2J4H - chain A; structure by X-ray diffraction, 2.70 A resolution.

# Chain A
Name: Deoxycytidine triphosphate deaminase
Organism: Escherichia coli
Notes: EC 3.5.4.13
UniProtKB: P28248 (DCD_ECOLI); numbering as in UniProt (aligned over 1-193)
Chain sequence (193 residues; row label = number of the first residue in the row):
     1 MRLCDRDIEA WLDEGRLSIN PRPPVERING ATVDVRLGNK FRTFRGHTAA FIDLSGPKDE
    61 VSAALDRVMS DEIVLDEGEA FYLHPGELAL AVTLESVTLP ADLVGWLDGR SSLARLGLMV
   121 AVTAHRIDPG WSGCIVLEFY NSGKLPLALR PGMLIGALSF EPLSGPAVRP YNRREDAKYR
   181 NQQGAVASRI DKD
Not modelled in the structure: 175-193
Differences from the reference sequence: engineered mutation Ala121 (His in P28248)
Metal / ion sites: Mg2+: Ala121, Val122
Ligand contacts: deoxycytidine diphosphate (YYY): Gly109, Arg110, Ser111, Ser112, Leu113, Arg115, Ala121, Ala124, Arg126, Ile127, Asp128, Trp131, Cys134, Ile135, Val136, Glu138, Tyr171

# In short
Bound to chain A: deoxycytidine diphosphate. The Mg2+ site is built by Ala121 and Val122.
Chain A is Deoxycytidine triphosphate deaminase (Escherichia coli); the structure, Crystal structure of a
H121A Escherichia coli dCTP deaminase mutant enzyme, was determined by X-ray diffraction together with 2J4Q
from the same study.
